PDB entry 7PGC | X-ray diffraction, 1.55 A resolution | chains A and B of the 3 polymer chains in the assembly

== Chain A ==
Protein: Serine protease subunit NS2B
From: Zika virus
UniProtKB: Q32ZE1 (POLG_ZIKV); residues 46-96 here correspond to UniProt positions 1414-1464 (UniProt number = residue number + 1368)
Chain sequence (53 residues; each row starts with the number of its first residue):
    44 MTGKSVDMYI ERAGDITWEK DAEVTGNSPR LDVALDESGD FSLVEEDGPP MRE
Unresolved in the structure: 44-48, 88-96
Sequence notes: initiating methionine (44); expression tag (45)
Curated features (UniProtKB/Swiss-Prot):
  - region: Ile-53 to Pro-92 (Interacts with and activates NS3 protease)

== Chain B ==
Protein: Serine protease NS3
From: Zika virus
Notes: EC 3.4.21.91, 3.6.1.15, 3.6.4.13
UniProtKB: Q32ZE1 (POLG_ZIKV); residues 1-177 here correspond to UniProt positions 1499-1675 (UniProt number = residue number + 1498)
Chain sequence (178 residues; row label = number of the first residue in the row; numbering starts at 0):
     0 GSGALWDVPA PKEVKKGETT DGVYRVMTRR LLGSTQVGVG VMQEGVFHTM WHVTKGAALR
    60 SGEGRLDPYW GDVKQDLVSY CGPWKLDAAW DGLSEVQLLA VPPGERAKNI QTLPGIFKTK
   120 DGDIGAVALD YPAGTSGSPI LDKCGRVIGL YGNGVVIKNG SYVSAITQGK REEETPVE
Unresolved in the structure: 0-15, 171-177
Sequence notes: expression tag (0); conflict Lys-107 (Arg1605 in Q32ZE1)
Curated features (UniProtKB/Swiss-Prot):
  - active site (Charge relay system): His-51, Asp-75, Ser-135

== How chain A and chain B interact ==
Residue-residue contacts (95; chain A residue first):
  Asp-50(A) with Met-26(B); Thr-27(B); Arg-28(B), hydrogen bond (backbone-backbone); Arg-59(B), salt bridge
  Met-51(A) with Met-26(B); Thr-27(B); Val-52(B); Thr-53(B); Leu-58(B), hydrophobic; Arg-59(B), hydrogen bond (backbone-backbone)
  Tyr-52(A) with Arg-24(B); Val-25(B); Met-26(B), hydrogen bond (backbone-backbone); Ser-33(B), hydrogen bond; Arg-59(B)
  Ile-53(A) with Tyr-23(B), hydrophobic; Arg-24(B); Met-41(B), hydrophobic; Arg-59(B), hydrogen bond (backbone-backbone); Ser-60(B); Leu-65(B), hydrophobic
  Glu-54(A) with Tyr-23(B); Arg-24(B), hydrogen bond (backbone-backbone)
  Arg-55(A) with Thr-19(B), hydrogen bond; Asp-20(B), hydrogen bond (side chain-backbone); Gly-21(B); Val-22(B); Tyr-23(B)
  Ala-56(A) with Val-22(B), hydrogen bond (backbone-backbone); Arg-24(B); Val-100(B), hydrophobic; Ala-106(B)
  Gly-57(A) with Gly-21(B); Val-22(B), hydrogen bond (backbone-backbone)
  Asp-58(A) with Leu-98(B)
  Ile-59(A) with Gly-21(B); Val-22(B); Val-40(B), hydrophobic; Leu-98(B), hydrophobic; Leu-140(B), hydrophobic; Gly-144(B)
  Thr-60(A) with Asn-108(B), hydrogen bond (backbone-side chain); Leu-140(B)
  Trp-61(A) with Glu-94(B); Val-95(B); Gln-96(B); Gln-110(B); Leu-140(B); Asp-141(B); Lys-142(B)
  Glu-62(A) with Gln-96(B), hydrogen bond (backbone-side chain); Asn-108(B)
  Ala-65(A) with Gln-96(B); Gln-110(B)
  Glu-66(A) with Gln-110(B), hydrogen bond (backbone-backbone)
  Val-67(A) with Glu-94(B); Gln-110(B)
  Thr-68(A) with Ile-109(B); Gln-110(B), hydrogen bond (backbone-backbone); Thr-111(B), hydrogen bond (backbone-side chain)
  Asn-70(A) with Leu-112(B); Ala-127(B)
  Ser-71(A) with Leu-112(B), hydrogen bond (side chain-backbone); Pro-113(B); Gly-114(B)
  Pro-72(A) with Gly-114(B); Ile-115(B), hydrogen bond (backbone-backbone); Ala-127(B); Val-162(B), hydrophobic
  Arg-73(A) with Ile-115(B)
  Leu-74(A) with Ile-115(B), hydrogen bond (backbone-backbone); Phe-116(B); Lys-117(B), hydrogen bond (backbone-backbone); Val-154(B), hydrophobic; Ile-156(B), hydrophobic; Val-162(B), hydrophobic
  Asp-75(A) with Lys-117(B)
  Val-76(A) with Phe-116(B), hydrophobic; Lys-117(B), hydrogen bond (backbone-backbone); Thr-118(B)
  Leu-78(A) with Lys-73(B)
  Asp-79(A) with Lys-73(B)
  Glu-80(A) with Val-72(B); Lys-73(B), salt bridge
  Ser-81(A) with Val-72(B)
  Gly-82(A) with Val-72(B); Lys-73(B); Asn-152(B), hydrogen bond (backbone-side chain)
  Phe-84(A) with Phe-116(B), hydrophobic; Asn-152(B); Gly-153(B); Val-154(B), hydrophobic; Ala-164(B), hydrophobic
  Leu-86(A) with Val-154(B), hydrophobic; Val-155(B)
Interface residues without a listed pair, chain A (34 interface residues in all): Val-49, Gly-69, Ser-85
Interface residues without a listed pair, chain B (56 interface residues in all): Val-36, Phe-46, Ala-57, Ile-123, Leu-128, Val-146

== In short ==
34 residues of chain A and 56 residues of chain B are in contact; the contacts include 21 hydrogen bonds and 2
salt bridges. Polar pairs include Asp-50(A)/Arg-59(B), Glu-80(A)/Lys-73(B) and Tyr-52(A)/Ser-33(B). Curated
annotation (UniProt) lists 3 active-site residues on chain B.
Here chain A is Serine protease subunit NS2B and chain B is Serine protease NS3, both from Zika virus. Entry
7PGC (Crystal Structure of Unlinked NS2B-NS3 Protease from Zika Virus in Complex with Inhibitor MI-2191) was
determined by X-ray diffraction, deposited together with 7O2M, 7O55, 7OBV, 7OC2, 7PFQ, 7PFY and 5 further
entries.
